6RI7 - chains T and D of the 10 polymer chains in the assembly; structure by electron microscopy, 3.90 A resolution.

== Chain T ==
Molecule: Template DNA
Sequence (39 nucleotides; row label = number of the first residue in the row):
     1 CTCTGAATCTCTTCCAGCACACATCGGGACGTACTGACC
Not modelled in the structure: 1-3, 36-39

== Chain D ==
Protein: DNA-directed RNA polymerase subunit beta'
Source organism: Escherichia coli (strain K12)
Notes: EC 2.7.7.6
Reference sequence: P0A8T7 (RPOC_ECOLI); residues 1-1407 here = UniProt positions 1-1407
Amino-acid sequence (1407 residues; each row starts with the number of its first residue):
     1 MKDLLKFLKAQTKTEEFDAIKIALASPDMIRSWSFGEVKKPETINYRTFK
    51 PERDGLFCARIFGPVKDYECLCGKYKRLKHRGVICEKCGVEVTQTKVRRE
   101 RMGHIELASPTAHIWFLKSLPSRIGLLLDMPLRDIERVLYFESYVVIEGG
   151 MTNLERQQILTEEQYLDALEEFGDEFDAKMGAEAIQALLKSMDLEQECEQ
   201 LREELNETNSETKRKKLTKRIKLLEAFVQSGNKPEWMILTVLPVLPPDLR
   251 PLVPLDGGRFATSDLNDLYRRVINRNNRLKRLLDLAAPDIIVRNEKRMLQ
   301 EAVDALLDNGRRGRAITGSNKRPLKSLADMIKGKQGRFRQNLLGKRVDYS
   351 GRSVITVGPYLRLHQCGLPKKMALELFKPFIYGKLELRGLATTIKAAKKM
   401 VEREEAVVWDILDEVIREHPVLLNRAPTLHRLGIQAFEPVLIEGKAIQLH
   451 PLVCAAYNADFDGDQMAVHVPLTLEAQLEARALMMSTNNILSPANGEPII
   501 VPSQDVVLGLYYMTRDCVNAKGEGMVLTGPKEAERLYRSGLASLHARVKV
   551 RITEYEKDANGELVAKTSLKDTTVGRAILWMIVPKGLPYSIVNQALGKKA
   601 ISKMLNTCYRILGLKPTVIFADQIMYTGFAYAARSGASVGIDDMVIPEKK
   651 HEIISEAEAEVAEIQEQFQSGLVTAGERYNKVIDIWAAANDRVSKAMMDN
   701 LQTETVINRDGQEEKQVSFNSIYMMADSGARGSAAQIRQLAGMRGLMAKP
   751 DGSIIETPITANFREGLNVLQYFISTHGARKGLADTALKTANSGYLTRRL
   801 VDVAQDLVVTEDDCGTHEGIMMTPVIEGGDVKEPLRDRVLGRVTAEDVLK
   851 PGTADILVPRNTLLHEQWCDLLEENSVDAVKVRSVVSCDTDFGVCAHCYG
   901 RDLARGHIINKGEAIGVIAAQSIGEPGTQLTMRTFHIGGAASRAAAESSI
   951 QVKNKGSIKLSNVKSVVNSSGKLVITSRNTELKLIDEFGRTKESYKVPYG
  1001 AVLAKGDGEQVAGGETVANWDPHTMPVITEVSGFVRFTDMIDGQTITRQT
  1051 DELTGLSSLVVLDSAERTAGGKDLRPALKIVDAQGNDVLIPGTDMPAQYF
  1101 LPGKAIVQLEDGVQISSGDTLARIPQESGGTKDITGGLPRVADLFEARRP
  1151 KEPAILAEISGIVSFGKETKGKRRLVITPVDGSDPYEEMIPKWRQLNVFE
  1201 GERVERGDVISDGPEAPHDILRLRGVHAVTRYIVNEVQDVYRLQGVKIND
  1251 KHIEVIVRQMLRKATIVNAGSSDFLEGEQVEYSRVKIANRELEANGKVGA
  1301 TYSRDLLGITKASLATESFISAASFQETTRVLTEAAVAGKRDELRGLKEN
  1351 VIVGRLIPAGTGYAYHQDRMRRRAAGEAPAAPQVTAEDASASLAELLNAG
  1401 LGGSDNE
Not modelled in the structure: 1-15, 1374-1407
Ion coordination: Zn2+ site 1: Cys70, Cys72, Cys85, Cys88; Mg2+: Asp460, Asp462, Asp464 (shared with 1 residue of chain R); Zn2+ site 2: Cys814, Cys888, Cys895, Cys898
Swiss-Prot annotation at these positions:
  - binding site (Zn(2+)): Cys70, Cys72, Cys85, Cys88, Cys814, Cys888, Cys895, Cys898
  - binding site (Mg(2+)): Asp460, Asp462, Asp464
  - modified residue: Lys983 (N6-acetyllysine)
  - mutagenesis: Gln504 (Q504P: Resistant to antibiotics salinamide A and B), Asn690 (N690D: Resistant to antibiotics salinamide A and B), Met697 (M697V: Resistant to antibiotics salinamide A and B), Ala735 (A735T: Resistant to antibiotics salinamide A and B), Arg738 (R738C/H/P/S: Resistant to antibiotics salinamide A and B), Ala748 (A748E: Resistant to antibiotics salinamide A and B), Pro758 (P758S/T: Resistant to antibiotics salinamide A and B), Phe763 (F763C: Resistant to antibiotics salinamide A and B), Ser775 (S775A: Resistant to antibiotics salinamide A and B), Ala779 (A779T/V: Resistant to antibiotics salinamide A and B), Arg780 (R780C: Resistant to antibiotics salinamide A and B), Gly782 (G782A/C: Resistant to antibiotics salinamide A and B), 1 further mutagenesis entry in UniProt

== Chain T / chain D interface ==
Pairs across the interface (26; chain T residue first):
  DG5(T) - Ser210(D)  hydrogen bond to the phosphate
  DA6(T) - Ser210(D)  hydrogen bond to the phosphate
  DA6(T) - Glu211(D)  hydrogen bond to the phosphate
  DA7(T) - Glu211(D)  phosphate contact
  DT13(T) - Leu120(D)  sugar contact
  DT13(T) - Arg311(D)  phosphate contact
  DC14(T) - Arg311(D)  salt bridge to the phosphate
  DC14(T) - Gln1326(D)  phosphate contact
  DC14(T) - Glu1327(D)  phosphate contact
  DC15(T) - Tyr795(D)  phosphate contact
  DC15(T) - Gln1326(D)  phosphate contact
  DC15(T) - Glu1327(D)  phosphate contact
  DA16(T) - Lys334(D)  phosphate contact
  DA16(T) - Arg339(D)  salt bridge to the phosphate
  DA16(T) - Tyr795(D)  sugar contact
  DG17(T) - Lys334(D)  phosphate contact
  DG17(T) - Thr790(D)  base contact
  DG17(T) - Ala791(D)  base contact
  DC18(T) - Lys334(D)  salt bridge to the phosphate
  DC18(T) - Arg339(D)  salt bridge to the phosphate
  DA19(T) - Arg352(D)  sugar contact
  DC20(T) - Arg346(D)  salt bridge to the phosphate
  DC20(T) - Arg352(D)  salt bridge to the phosphate
  DA21(T) - Arg352(D)  salt bridge to the phosphate
  DG26(T) - Ser319(D)  hydrogen bond to the phosphate
  DG27(T) - Ser319(D)  sugar contact
Other interface residues (no listed pair), chain D (20 interface residues in all): Asn209, Thr212, Ala261, Ala426, Gln465, Gly794

== Summary ==
Chain T and chain D form an interface of 14 and 20 residues respectively, with 4 hydrogen bonds and 7 salt
bridges. Polar contacts include DG5(T)-Ser210(D), DA6(T)-Ser210(D) and DA6(T)-Glu211(D). UniProt lists 8
Zn2+-binding residues, 3 Mg2+-binding residues and 13 mutagenesis sites on chain D.
Here chain T is Template DNA and chain D is DNA-directed RNA polymerase subunit beta' (Escherichia coli
(strain K12)). Entry 6RI7 (Cryo-EM structure of E. coli RNA polymerase elongation complex bound to GreB
transcription factor) was determined by electron microscopy together with 6RH3, 6RI9, 6RIN and 6RIP from the
same study.
